Entry 6RDM (electron microscopy, 3.44 A resolution); this record covers chains S and V of the 20 polymer chains in the assembly.

[Chain S]
Protein: ATP synthase gamma chain, mitochondrial
From: Polytomella sp. Pringsheim 198.80
Reference sequence: Q4LDE7 (Q4LDE7_9CHLO); numbering as in UniProt (aligned over 1-317)
Amino-acid sequence (317 residues; row label = number of the first residue in the row):
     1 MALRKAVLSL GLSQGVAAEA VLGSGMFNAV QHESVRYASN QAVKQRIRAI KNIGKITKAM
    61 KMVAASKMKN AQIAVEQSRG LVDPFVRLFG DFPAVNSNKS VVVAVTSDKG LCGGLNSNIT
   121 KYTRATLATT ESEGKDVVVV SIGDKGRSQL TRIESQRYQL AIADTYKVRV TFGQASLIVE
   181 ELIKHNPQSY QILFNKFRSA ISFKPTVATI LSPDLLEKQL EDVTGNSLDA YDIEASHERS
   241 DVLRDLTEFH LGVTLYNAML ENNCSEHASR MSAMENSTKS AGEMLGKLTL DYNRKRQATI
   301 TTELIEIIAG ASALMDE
Disordered / not traced: 1-38, 316-317

[Chain V]
Protein: ATP synthase subunit alpha
From: Polytomella sp. Pringsheim 198.80
Reference sequence: A0ZW40 (A0ZW40_9CHLO); residues 1-562 here = UniProt positions 1-562
Amino-acid sequence (562 residues; row label = number of the first residue in the row):
     1 MRSPAAFVAR SGLFKASLGQ SNWAQKAEQM MASVTRTFAA DAKALDELRK PKFSSKYLIQ
    61 HVSQKLIPAV KEWEKSYQPP VIHLGRVLSV GDGIARVYGL KSVQAGELVC FDSGVKGMAL
   121 NLQADHVGVV VFGNDSVIHQ GDLVYRTGQI VNVPIGPGTL GRVTDGLGQP IDGKGPLTNV
   181 RSSLVEVKAP GIIARQSVRE PLFTGVKAVD ALVPIGRGQR ELIIGDRQTG KTAVAIDAII
   241 HQKNCNEQVP KAQRVYCVYV AVGQKRSTVA QLVKLFTQTG AMRYTIMVSA TASDAAPLQF
   301 LAPYSGCAMA EYFRDTGKHG LIIYDDLSKQ SVAYRQMSLL LRRPPGREAF PGDVFYLHSR
   361 LLERAAKLSK ELGGGSLTAF PVIETQAGDV SAYIATNVIS ITDGQIFLET ELFYKGIRPA
   421 LNVGLSVSRV GSAAQFPGMK QVAGTLKLEL AQYREVAAFA QFGSDLDAAT QYVLERGARL
   481 TEMLKQKQFA PIPIERQTVA VYAATKGFLD KVRVQDIVAA EEAVISQVNP AVFKILKANG
   541 KITPALDAHL KAELRKVKLP GA
Disordered / not traced: 1-42
Differences from the reference sequence: conflict R266 (Lys in A0ZW40)
Metal / ion sites: Mg2+: T232 (together with ATP)
Small-molecule neighbours: ATP (adenosine-5'-triphosphate): R227, Q228, T229, G230, K231, T232, A233, D326, F413, R418, P419, Q486, K487, Q488

[Chain S / chain V interface]
Pairs across the interface (18):
  K55(S) with A458(V)
  A59(S) with F459(V), hydrophobic; F462(V), hydrophobic
  M62(S) with F459(V), hydrophobic; D467(V)
  V63(S) with F462(V), hydrophobic; D465(V)
  S66(S) with D465(V), hydrogen bond; L466(V), hydrogen bond (side chain-backbone); D467(V)
  K67(S) with D465(V)
  I300(S) with R347(V)
  L304(S) with G346(V)
  I307(S) with P345(V), hydrophobic; E348(V); A349(V), hydrophobic
  L314(S) with R342(V), hydrogen bond (backbone-side chain)
  M315(S) with R342(V)
Interface residues without a listed pair, chain S (13 interface residues in all): M60, A311

[Summary]
13 residues of chain S and 12 residues of chain V are in contact; the contacts include 3 hydrogen bonds. Among
the polar pairs are S66(S)-D465(V), S66(S)-L466(V) and L314(S)-R342(V). Bound to chain V: ATP.
Here chain S is ATP synthase gamma chain, mitochondrial and chain V is ATP synthase subunit alpha, both from
Polytomella sp. Pringsheim 198.80. Entry 6RDM (Cryo-EM structure of Polytomella F-ATP synthase, Rotary
substate 1B, focussed refinement of F1 head and rotor) was determined by electron microscopy, deposited
together with 6RD4, 6RD5, 6RD6, 6RD7, 6RD8, 6RD9 and 46 further entries.
